4TK2 - chains A and D of the 4 polymer chains in the assembly; structure by X-ray diffraction, 4.10 A resolution (low resolution: residue-level contacts below are approximate; hydrogen-bond / salt-bridge calls are withheld).

Chain A:
Protein: Gephyrin
Organism: Rattus norvegicus
Notes: EC 2.7.7.75, 2.10.1.1; fragment: domain E
UniProt: Q03555 (GEPH_RAT); residues 318-736 here correspond to UniProt positions 344-762 (UniProt number = residue number + 26)
Amino-acid sequence (419 residues; row label = number of the first residue in the row):
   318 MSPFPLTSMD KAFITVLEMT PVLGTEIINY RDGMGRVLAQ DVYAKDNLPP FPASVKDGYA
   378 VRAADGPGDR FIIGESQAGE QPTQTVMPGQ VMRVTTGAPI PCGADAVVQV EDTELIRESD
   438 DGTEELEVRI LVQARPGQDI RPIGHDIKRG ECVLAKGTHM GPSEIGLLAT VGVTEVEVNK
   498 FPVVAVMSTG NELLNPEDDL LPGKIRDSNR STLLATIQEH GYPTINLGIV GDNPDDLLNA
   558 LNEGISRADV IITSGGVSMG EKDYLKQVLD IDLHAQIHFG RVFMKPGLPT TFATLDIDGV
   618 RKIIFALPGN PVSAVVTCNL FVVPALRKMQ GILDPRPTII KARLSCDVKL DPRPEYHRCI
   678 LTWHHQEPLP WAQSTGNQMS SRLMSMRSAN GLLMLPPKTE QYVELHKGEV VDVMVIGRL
Unresolved in the structure: 318-319, 573-576, 695-696

Chain D:
Protein: Gamma-aminobutyric acid receptor subunit alpha-3
UniProt: P20236 (GBRA3_RAT); residues 368-378 here correspond to UniProt positions 396-406 (UniProt number = residue number + 28)
Amino-acid sequence (11 residues; numbered 368 to 378; the number before each row is that of its first residue):
   368 FNIVGTTYPI N
Unresolved in the structure: 376-378
What the authors report for this chain:
  - mutagenesis - N369S, T373A: increased binding to Gephyrin (chain A)
  - specificity-determining residues: Asn369, Thr374

Chain A / chain D interface:
Pairs across the interface (15; chain A residue first):
  Met326(A) - Ile370(D)
  Asp327(A) - Asn369(D)
  Asp327(A) - Ile370(D)
  Asp327(A) - Val371(D)
  Phe330(A) - Ile370(D)
  Arg653(A) - Phe368(D)
  Ile656(A) - Phe368(D)
  Tyr673(A) - Ile370(D)
  Met711(A) - Ile370(D)
  Pro713(A) - Gly372(D)
  Pro713(A) - Thr374(D)
  Tyr719(A) - Thr374(D)
  Val727(A) - Tyr375(D)
  Asp729(A) - Gly372(D)
  Asp729(A) - Thr373(D)
Also at the interface, not in a pair above, chain A (14 interface residues in all): Pro654, Lys658, Pro714

Overview:
14 residues of chain A and 8 residues of chain D are in contact. From the paper: N369S and T373A of chain D
increase binding to Gephyrin (chain A); specificity determinants Asn369(D) and Thr374(D).
Here chain A is Gephyrin (Rattus norvegicus) and chain D is Gamma-aminobutyric acid receptor subunit alpha-3.
Entry 4TK2 (Geph E in complex with a GABA receptor alpha3 subunit derived peptide in space group P61) was
determined by X-ray diffraction together with 4TK1, 4TK3 and 4TK4 from the same study.
